7REA - chain A; structure by X-ray diffraction, 1.49 A resolution.

# Chain A
Molecule: Hemophilin
Organism: Acinetobacter baumannii NIPH 201
UniProtKB: N9GH75 (N9GH75_ACIBA); residues 22-264 here correspond to UniProt positions 21-263 (UniProt number = residue number - 1)
Sequence (254 residues; row label = number of the first residue in the row):
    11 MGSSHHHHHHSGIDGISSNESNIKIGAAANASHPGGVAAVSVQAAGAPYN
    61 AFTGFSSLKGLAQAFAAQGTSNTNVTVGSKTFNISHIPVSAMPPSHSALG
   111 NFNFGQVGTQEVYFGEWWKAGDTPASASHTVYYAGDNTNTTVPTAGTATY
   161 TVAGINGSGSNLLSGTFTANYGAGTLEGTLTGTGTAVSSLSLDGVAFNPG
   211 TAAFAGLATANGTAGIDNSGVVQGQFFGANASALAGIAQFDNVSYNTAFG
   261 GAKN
Unresolved in the structure: 11-20
Construct notes: expression tag (11-21)
What the authors report for this chain:
  - conformationally variable residues (loop rearrangement): H43
  - mutagenesis - H43A/H106A: decreased binding to Hb
  - mutagenesis - H43A/H106A: abolished growth in response to Hb

# In short
From the paper: H43A/H106A reduce binding to Hb; conformational variability at H43.
Chain A is Hemophilin (Acinetobacter baumannii NIPH 201); the structure, Apo Hemophilin from A. baumannii, was
determined by X-ray diffraction (same publication as 7RE4 and 7RED).
